Entry 5U1R (X-ray diffraction, 2.70 A resolution); this record covers chains D and E of the 4 polymer chains in the assembly.

== Chain D ==
Name: MAIT T-cell receptor alpha chain
Organism: Homo sapiens
Chain sequence (203 residues; numbered 1 to 203; the number before each row is that of its first residue):
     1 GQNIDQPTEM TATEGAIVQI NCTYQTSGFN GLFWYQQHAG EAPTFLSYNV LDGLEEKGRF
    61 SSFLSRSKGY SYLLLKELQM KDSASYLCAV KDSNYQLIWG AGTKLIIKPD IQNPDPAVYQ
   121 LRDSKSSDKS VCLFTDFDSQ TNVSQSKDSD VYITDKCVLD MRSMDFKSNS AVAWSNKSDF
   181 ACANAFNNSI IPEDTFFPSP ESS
Unresolved in the structure: 200-203
Cystine bridges: Cys22-Cys88, Cys132-Cys182

== Chain E ==
Name: MAIT T-cell receptor beta chain
Organism: Homo sapiens
Chain sequence (245 residues; row label = number of the first residue in the row):
     1 NAGVTQTPKF QVLKTGQSMT LQCAQDMNHN SMYWYRQDPG MGLRLIYYSA SEGTTDKGEV
    61 PNGYNVSRLN KREFSLRLES AAPSQTSVYF CASSVWTGEG SGELFFGEGS RLTVLEDLKN
   121 VFPPEVAVFE PSEAEISHTQ KATLVCLATG FYPDHVELSW WVNGKEVHSG VCTDPQPLKE
   181 QPALNDSRYA LSSRLRVSAT FWQNPRNHFR CQVQFYGLSE NDEWTQDRAK PVTQIVSAEA
   241 WGRAD
Unresolved in the structure: 1, 245
Cystine bridges: Cys23-Cys91, Cys146-Cys211
Metal / ion sites: Na+: Tyr47, Pro61, Tyr64

== Interface between chain D and chain E ==
Pairs across the interface (88; chain D residue first):
  Phe33(D) with Ser101(E); Gly102(E); Glu103(E)
  Tyr35(D) with Glu103(E); Leu104(E), hydrogen bond (side chain-backbone); Phe106(E), hydrophobic
  Gln37(D) with Gln37(E), hydrogen bond; Phe90(E)
  Glu41(D) with Phe90(E)
  Ala42(D) with Phe90(E), hydrophobic; Phe106(E), hydrophobic; Gly107(E)
  Pro43(D) with Phe90(E); Phe106(E)
  Phe45(D) with Glu103(E)
  Tyr48(D) with Ser101(E)
  Lys91(D) with Thr97(E); Gly98(E), hydrogen bond (side chain-backbone); Gly100(E), hydrogen bond (side chain-backbone); Gly102(E)
  Tyr95(D) with Thr97(E); Gly98(E); Glu99(E)
  Leu97(D) with Tyr35(E); Leu104(E), hydrophobic
  Trp99(D) with Tyr35(E), hydrogen bond; Gly42(E); Leu43(E); Leu104(E), hydrophobic; Phe106(E), hydrophobic
  Gly100(D) with Gly42(E)
  Ala101(D) with Gly40(E); Met41(E); Gly42(E)
  Lys104(D) with Gln176(E)
  Asp115(D) with His138(E), salt bridge; Thr139(E)
  Tyr119(D) with Ser132(E); Ala134(E); Glu135(E); His138(E); Thr139(E)
  Gln120(D) with Ser132(E)
  Leu121(D) with Phe129(E); Glu130(E); Val145(E), hydrophobic
  Arg122(D) with Phe129(E); Glu130(E), hydrogen bond (backbone-backbone)
  Ser124(D) with Val128(E); Phe129(E)
  Ser127(D) with Ala127(E)
  Lys129(D) with Glu125(E), salt bridge; Phe129(E); Leu147(E); Thr149(E)
  Val131(D) with Phe129(E), hydrophobic; Leu147(E), hydrophobic
  Leu133(D) with Thr143(E)
  Asp136(D) with Thr139(E); Arg196(E), salt bridge
  Ser149(D) with Glu180(E)
  Tyr152(D) with Glu180(E)
  Ile153(D) with Leu178(E)
  Thr154(D) with Asp174(E); Ser192(E), hydrogen bond
  Cys157(D) with Cys172(E), disulfide; Thr173(E); Arg194(E)
  Val158(D) with Cys172(E)
  Leu159(D) with Cys172(E), hydrophobic; Arg196(E)
  Asp160(D) with Ser169(E); Gly170(E), hydrogen bond (backbone-backbone)
  Met161(D) with Lys141(E); Arg196(E); Val197(E); Ser198(E)
  Arg162(D) with Ser169(E), hydrogen bond (backbone-side chain)
  Met164(D) with Lys141(E)
  Phe166(D) with Lys141(E); Arg196(E)
  Ser168(D) with Arg196(E), hydrogen bond
  Ser170(D) with Arg194(E), hydrogen bond
  Trp174(D) with Leu147(E), hydrophobic; Thr149(E); Ala190(E), hydrophobic
  Phe196(D) with His138(E)
  Pro198(D) with Ala134(E), hydrophobic
Other interface residues (no listed pair), chain D (51 interface residues in all): Gly40, Asp123, Ser126, Thr135, Gln145, Asp155, Ala171, Val172
Other interface residues (no listed pair), chain E (51 interface residues in all): Lys9, Glu108, Pro131, Val171, Pro175
Inter-chain disulfides: Cys157(D)-Cys172(E)

== Overview ==
Chain D and chain E each contribute 51 residues to their interface, with 1 disulfide bond, 11 hydrogen bonds
and 3 salt bridges. Among the polar pairs are Asp115(D)-His138(E), Lys129(D)-Glu125(E) and
Asp136(D)-Arg196(E). Tyr47(E), Pro61(E) and Tyr64(E) form the Na+ site.
Here chain D is MAIT T-cell receptor alpha chain and chain E is MAIT T-cell receptor beta chain, both from
Homo sapiens. Entry 5U1R (Structure of human MR1-diclofenac in complex with human MAIT A-F7 TCR) was
determined by X-ray diffraction (same publication as 5U16, 5U17, 5U2V, 5U6Q and 5U72).
